7MKO - chains C and N of the 8 polymer chains in the assembly; structure by electron microscopy, 3.15 A resolution.

Chain C:
Protein: DNA-directed RNA polymerase subunit beta
Organism: Escherichia coli (strain K12)
Notes: EC 2.7.7.6
UniProt: A0A4S4NK82 (A0A4S4NK82_ECOLI); residue numbers follow UniProt; this construct covers 3-1342
Amino-acid sequence (1340 residues; numbered 3 to 1342; the number before each row is that of its first residue):
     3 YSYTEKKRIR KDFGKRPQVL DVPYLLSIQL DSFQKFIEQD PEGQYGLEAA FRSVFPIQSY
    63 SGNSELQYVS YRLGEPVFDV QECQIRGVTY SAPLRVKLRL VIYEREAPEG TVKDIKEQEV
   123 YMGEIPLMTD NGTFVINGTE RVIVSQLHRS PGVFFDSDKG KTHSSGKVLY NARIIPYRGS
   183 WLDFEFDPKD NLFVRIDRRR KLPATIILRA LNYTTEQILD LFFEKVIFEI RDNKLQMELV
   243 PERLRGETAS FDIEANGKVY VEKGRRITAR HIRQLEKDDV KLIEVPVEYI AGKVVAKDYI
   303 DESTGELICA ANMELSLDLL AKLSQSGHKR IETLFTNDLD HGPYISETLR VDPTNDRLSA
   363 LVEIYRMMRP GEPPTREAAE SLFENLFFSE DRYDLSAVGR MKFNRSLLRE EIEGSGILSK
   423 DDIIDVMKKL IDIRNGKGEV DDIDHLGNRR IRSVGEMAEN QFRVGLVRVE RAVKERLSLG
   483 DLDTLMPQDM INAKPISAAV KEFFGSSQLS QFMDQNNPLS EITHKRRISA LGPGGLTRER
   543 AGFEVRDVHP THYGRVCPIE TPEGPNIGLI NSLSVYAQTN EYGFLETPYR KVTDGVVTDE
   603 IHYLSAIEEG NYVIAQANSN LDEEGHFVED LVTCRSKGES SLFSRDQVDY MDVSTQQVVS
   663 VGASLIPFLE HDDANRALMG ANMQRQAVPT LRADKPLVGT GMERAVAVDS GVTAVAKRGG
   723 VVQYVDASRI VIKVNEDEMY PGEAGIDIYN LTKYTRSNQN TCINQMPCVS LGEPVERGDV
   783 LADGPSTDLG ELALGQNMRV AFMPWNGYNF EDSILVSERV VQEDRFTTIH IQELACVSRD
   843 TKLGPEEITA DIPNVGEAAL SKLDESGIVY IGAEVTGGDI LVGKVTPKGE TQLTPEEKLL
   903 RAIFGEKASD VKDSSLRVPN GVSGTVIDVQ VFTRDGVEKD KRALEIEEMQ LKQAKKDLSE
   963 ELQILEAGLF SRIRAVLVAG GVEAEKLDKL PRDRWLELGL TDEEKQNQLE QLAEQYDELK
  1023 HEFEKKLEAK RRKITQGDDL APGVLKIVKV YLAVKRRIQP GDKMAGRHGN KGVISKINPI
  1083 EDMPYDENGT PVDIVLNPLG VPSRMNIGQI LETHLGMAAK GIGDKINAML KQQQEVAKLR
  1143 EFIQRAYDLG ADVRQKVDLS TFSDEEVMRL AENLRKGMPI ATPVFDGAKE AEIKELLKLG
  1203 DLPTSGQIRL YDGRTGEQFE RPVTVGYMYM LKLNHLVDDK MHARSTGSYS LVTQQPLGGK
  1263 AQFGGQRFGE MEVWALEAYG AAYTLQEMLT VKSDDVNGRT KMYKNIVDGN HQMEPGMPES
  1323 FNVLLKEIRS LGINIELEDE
Not modelled in the structure: 891-910

Chain N:
Molecule: 29-nt DNA strand
Organism: Escherichia coli K-12
Sequence (29 nucleotides; row label = number of the first residue in the row):
     1 GGGCTACCTC TCCATGACGG CGAATACCC
Not modelled in the structure: 7-13

Chain C / chain N interface:
Contacting residue pairs - 14 pairs, chain C then chain N:
  Arg-151(C) / DG16(N)  base contact
  Lys-163(C) / DG19(N)  salt bridge to the phosphate
  Arg-175(C) / DG16(N)  salt bridge to the phosphate
  Gly-181(C) / DT15(N)  base contact
  Trp-183(C) / DT15(N)  stacking on the base
  Asp-199(C) / DA14(N)  hydrogen bond to the base
  Asp-199(C) / DT15(N)  base contact
  Arg-200(C) / DT15(N)  base contact
  Arg-201(C) / DA14(N)  base contact
  Ile-445(C) / DG16(N)  base contact
  Asp-446(C) / DG16(N)  base contact
  Arg-451(C) / DG16(N)  hydrogen bond to the base
  Leu-538(C) / DG16(N)  base contact
  Arg-542(C) / DA17(N)  hydrogen bond to the base
Also at the interface, not in a pair above, chain C (19 interface residues in all): His-150, Ser-182, Gly-536, Gly-537, Thr-539, Val-547
Also at the interface, not in a pair above, chain N (6 interface residues in all): DC18

Overview:
The interface between chain C and chain N involves 19 residues on one side and 6 on the other, with 3 hydrogen
bonds, 2 salt bridges and 1 aromatic stacking contact. Among the polar pairs are Asp-199(C)/DA14(N),
Arg-451(C)/DG16(N) and Arg-542(C)/DA17(N).
Here chain C is DNA-directed RNA polymerase subunit beta (Escherichia coli (strain K12)) and chain N is a
29-nt DNA strand (Escherichia coli K-12). Entry 7MKO (Escherichia coli RNA polymerase elongation complex) was
determined by electron microscopy together with 7MKP, 7MKN and 7MKQ from the same study.
